3TKH - chain A; structure by X-ray diffraction, 1.79 A resolution.

== Chain A ==
Protein: Serine/threonine-protein kinase Chk1
From: Homo sapiens
Notes: EC 2.7.11.1; fragment: chk1 kinase domain
UniProt: O14757 (CHK1_HUMAN); residues 1-307 here = UniProt positions 1-307
Chain sequence (323 residues; each row starts with the number of its first residue):
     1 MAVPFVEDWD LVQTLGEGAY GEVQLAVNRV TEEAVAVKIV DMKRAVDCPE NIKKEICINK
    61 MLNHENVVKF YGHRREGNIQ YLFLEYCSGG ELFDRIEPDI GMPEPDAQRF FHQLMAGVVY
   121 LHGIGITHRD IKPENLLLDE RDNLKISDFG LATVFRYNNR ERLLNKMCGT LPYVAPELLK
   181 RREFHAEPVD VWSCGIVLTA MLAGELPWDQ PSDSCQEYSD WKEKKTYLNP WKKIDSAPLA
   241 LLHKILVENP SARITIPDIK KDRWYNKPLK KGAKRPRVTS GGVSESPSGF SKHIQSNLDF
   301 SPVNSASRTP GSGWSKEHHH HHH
Unresolved in the structure: 1, 41-50, 281-323
Construct notes: expression tag (308-323)
Ligand contacts: 07S (1-(morpholin-4-yl)-2-[4-(2-{[5-(pyridin-3-yl)-1,3-thiazol-2-yl]amino}pyridin-4-yl)piperazin-1-yl]ethanone): L15, V23, A36, V68, L84, E85, Y86, C87, S88, G89, G90, L137, S147, D148
UniProt features mapped onto this chain:
  - active site: D130 (Proton acceptor)
  - binding site (ATP): L15 to V23, K38
  - modified residue (Phosphoserine): S280, S286, S296, S301
  - cross-link: K132 (Glycyl lysine isopeptide (Lys-Gly) (interchain with G-Cter in ubiquitin))
  - mutagenesis: K38 (K38R: Abolishes kinase activity), D130 (D130A: Abolishes kinase activity), K132 (K132R: Strong reduction of chromatin-associated CHK1 ubiquitination)

== Overview ==
Chain A binds compound 07S. UniProt lists active-site residue D130, 10 ATP-binding residues and 3 mutagenesis
sites.
Chain A is Serine/threonine-protein kinase Chk1 (Homo sapiens); the structure, Crystal structure of Chk1 in
complex with inhibitor S01, was determined by X-ray diffraction (same publication as 3TKI).
